Entry 7OHB (electron microscopy, 3.40 A resolution); this record covers chains E and I of the 11 polymer chains in the assembly.

Chain E:
Molecule: Histone H3.2
From: Xenopus laevis
UniProtKB: P84233 (H32_XENLA); residues 1-135 here correspond to UniProt positions 2-136 (UniProt number = residue number + 1)
Amino-acid sequence (135 residues; row label = number of the first residue in the row):
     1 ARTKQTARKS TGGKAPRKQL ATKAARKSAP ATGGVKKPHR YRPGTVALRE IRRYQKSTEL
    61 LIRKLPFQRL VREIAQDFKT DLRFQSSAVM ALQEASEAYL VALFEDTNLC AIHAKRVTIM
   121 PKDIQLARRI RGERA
Disordered / not traced: 1-37, 135
Construct notes: conflict Ala102 (Gly103 in P84233)
Swiss-Prot annotation at these positions:
  - modified residue: Arg2 (Asymmetric dimethylarginine), Thr3 (Phosphothreonine), Lys4 (Allysine), Gln5 (5-glutamyl dopamine), Thr6 (Phosphothreonine), Arg8 (Citrulline), Lys9 (N6,N6,N6-trimethyllysine), Ser10 (ADP-ribosylserine), Thr11 (Phosphothreonine), Lys14 (N6-(2-hydroxyisobutyryl)lysine), Arg17 (Asymmetric dimethylarginine), Lys18 (N6-(2-hydroxyisobutyryl)lysine), Lys23 (N6-(2-hydroxyisobutyryl)lysine), Arg26 (Citrulline), Lys27 (N6,N6,N6-trimethyllysine), Ser28 (ADP-ribosylserine), Lys36 (N6,N6,N6-trimethyllysine), Lys37 (N6-methyllysine), Tyr41 (Phosphotyrosine), Lys56 (N6,N6,N6-trimethyllysine) and 8 more in UniProt
  - lipidation: Cys110 (S-palmitoyl cysteine)

Chain I:
Molecule: 145-nt DNA strand
From: synthetic construct
Sequence (145 nucleotides; row label = number of the first residue in the row; numbers below 1 keep their minus sign (DA-72 is residue -72)):
   -72 ATCAGAATCC CGGTGCCGAG GCCGCTCAAT TGGTCGTAGA CAGCTCTAGC ACCGCTTAAA
   -12 CGCACGTACG CGCTGTCCCC CGCGTTTTAA CCGCCAAGGG GATTACTCCC TAGTCTCCAG
    48 GCACGTGTCA GATATATACA TCGAT

How chain E and chain I interact:
Contacting residue pairs (24):
  Arg40(E) with DG9(I), hydrogen bond to the base; DC10(I), hydrogen bond to the sugar
  Tyr41(E) with DA-66(I), sugar contact; DG9(I), sugar contact; DC10(I), phosphate contact
  Arg42(E) with DG9(I), phosphate contact
  Pro43(E) with DC8(I), phosphate contact; DG9(I), phosphate contact
  Gly44(E) with DC8(I), phosphate contact; DG9(I), hydrogen bond to the phosphate
  Thr45(E) with DG9(I), phosphate contact
  Val46(E) with DG9(I), phosphate contact
  Ala47(E) with DG9(I), phosphate contact
  Arg49(E) with DA-66(I), hydrogen bond to the phosphate; DT-65(I), salt bridge to the phosphate
  Arg53(E) with DT-65(I), salt bridge to the phosphate
  Arg63(E) with DA17(I), phosphate contact; DC18(I), phosphate contact
  Lys64(E) with DC18(I), hydrogen bond to the phosphate
  Leu65(E) with DC18(I), hydrogen bond to the phosphate
  Pro66(E) with DA17(I), phosphate contact
  Arg69(E) with DA17(I), salt bridge to the phosphate
  Arg83(E) with DG26(I), sugar contact; DG27(I), sugar contact
Other interface residues (no listed pair), chain E (18 interface residues in all): His39, Lys115
Other interface residues (no listed pair), chain I (11 interface residues in all): DA-67, DC-2

Summary:
18 residues of chain E face 11 of chain I across their interface; the contacts include 6 hydrogen bonds and 3
salt bridges. Among the polar pairs are Arg40(E)-DG9(I), Arg40(E)-DC10(I) and Gly44(E)-DG9(I).
Here chain E is Histone H3.2 (Xenopus laevis) and chain I is a 145-nt DNA strand (synthetic construct). Entry
7OHB (TBP-nucleosome complex) was determined by electron microscopy together with 7OH9, 7OHA and 7OHC from the
same study.
